6NN5 - chains A and D of the 4 polymer chains in the assembly; structure by X-ray diffraction, 2.26 A resolution.

# Chain A (and D)
Molecule: Pyruvate kinase PKLR
From: Homo sapiens
Notes: EC 2.7.1.40; chain D of this document is another copy of the same molecule, construct and numbering; everything in this record applies to it too
UniProt: P30613 (KPYR_HUMAN); residues 3-543 here correspond to UniProt positions 34-574 (UniProt number = residue number + 31)
Amino-acid sequence (543 residues; each row starts with the number of its first residue):
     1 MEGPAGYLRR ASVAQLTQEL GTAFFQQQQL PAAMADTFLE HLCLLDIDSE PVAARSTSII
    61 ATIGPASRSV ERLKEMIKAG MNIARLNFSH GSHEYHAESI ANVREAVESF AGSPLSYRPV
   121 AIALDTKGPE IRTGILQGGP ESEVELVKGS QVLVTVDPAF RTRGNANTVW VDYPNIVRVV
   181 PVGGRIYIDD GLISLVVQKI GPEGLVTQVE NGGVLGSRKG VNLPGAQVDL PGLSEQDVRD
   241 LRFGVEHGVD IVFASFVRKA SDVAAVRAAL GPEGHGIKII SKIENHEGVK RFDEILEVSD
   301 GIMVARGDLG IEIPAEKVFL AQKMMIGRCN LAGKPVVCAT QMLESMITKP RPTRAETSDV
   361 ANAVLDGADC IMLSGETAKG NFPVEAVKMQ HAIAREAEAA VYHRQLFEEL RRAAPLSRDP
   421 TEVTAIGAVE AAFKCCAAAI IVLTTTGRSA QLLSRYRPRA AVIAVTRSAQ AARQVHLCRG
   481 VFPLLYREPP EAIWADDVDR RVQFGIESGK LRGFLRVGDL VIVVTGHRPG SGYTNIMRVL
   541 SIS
Unresolved in the structure: 1-17, 111-116, 130-232 (chain D: 1-22, 112-113, 130-228)
Differences from the reference sequence: expression tag (1-2); engineered mutation His-527 (Trp558 in P30613)
Swiss-Prot annotation at these positions:
  - binding site (substrate): Arg-85, Lys-282, Gly-307, Asp-308, Thr-340
  - binding site (ATP): Asn-87 to His-90, Arg-132, Lys-219
  - binding site (K(+)): Asn-87, Ser-89, Asp-125, Thr-126
  - binding site (Mn(2+)): Glu-284, Asp-308
  - binding site (beta-D-fructose 1,6-bisphosphate): Thr-444 to Ser-449, Trp-494, Arg-501, Arg-528 to Tyr-533
  - site: Lys-282 (Transition state stabilizer)
  - modified residue (Phosphoserine): Ser-12, Ser-261
Reported in the primary citation:
  - contacts within the chain: Arg-306/Thr-340 (hydrogen bond), Pro-420/Tyr-533
  - self-association interface (contacts with another copy of this molecule); pairs are residue here / residue on that copy: His-527/Arg-538 (cation-pi contact)
  - conformationally variable residues (loop rearrangement, side-chain flip): His-527 to Tyr-533
  - mutagenesis - W527H: increased binding to PEP (citing earlier work)

# Interface between chain A and chain D
Pairs across the interface (99; chain A residue first):
  Gln-29(A) / Leu-320(D)
  Thr-37(A) / Glu-409(D)
  Thr-37(A) / Arg-412(D)
  Phe-38(A) / Glu-409(D)  hydrogen bond (backbone-side chain)
  Leu-39(A) / Gly-327(D)
  Leu-39(A) / Leu-331(D)  hydrophobic
  Leu-39(A) / Glu-409(D)  hydrogen bond (backbone-side chain)
  Leu-39(A) / Leu-410(D)  hydrophobic
  Leu-42(A) / Lys-323(D)
  Leu-42(A) / Met-324(D)
  Cys-43(A) / Met-324(D)
  Cys-43(A) / Gly-327(D)
  Cys-43(A) / Arg-328(D)  hydrogen bond (backbone-side chain)
  Cys-43(A) / Leu-331(D)  hydrophobic
  Leu-45(A) / Met-324(D)
  Asp-46(A) / Lys-290(D)  salt bridge
  Ile-47(A) / His-286(D)
  Ile-47(A) / Val-289(D)  hydrophobic
  Ile-47(A) / Ile-313(D)  hydrophobic
  Ile-47(A) / Lys-317(D)  hydrogen bond (backbone-side chain)
  Ile-47(A) / Leu-320(D)  hydrophobic
  Ile-47(A) / Ala-321(D)
  Asp-48(A) / His-286(D)  salt bridge
  Asp-48(A) / Lys-290(D)
  Glu-50(A) / Lys-317(D)  salt bridge
  His-286(A) / Ile-47(D)
  His-286(A) / Asp-48(D)  salt bridge
  Val-289(A) / Ile-47(D)  hydrophobic
  Lys-290(A) / Asp-46(D)  salt bridge
  Lys-290(A) / Asp-48(D)  salt bridge
  Arg-306(A) / Arg-354(D)  hydrogen bond (backbone-side chain)
  Gly-307(A) / Arg-354(D)  hydrogen bond (backbone-side chain)
  Gly-310(A) / Arg-354(D)
  Ile-311(A) / Arg-354(D)
  Ala-315(A) / Arg-351(D)
  Ala-315(A) / Thr-357(D)
  Glu-316(A) / Ala-392(D)
  Glu-316(A) / Ile-393(D)
  Glu-316(A) / Glu-396(D)
  Lys-317(A) / Ile-47(D)  hydrogen bond (side chain-backbone)
  Lys-317(A) / Glu-50(D)  salt bridge
  Lys-317(A) / Glu-396(D)  salt bridge
  Phe-319(A) / Ala-361(D)  hydrophobic
  Phe-319(A) / Glu-396(D)
  Phe-319(A) / Ala-397(D)  hydrophobic
  Leu-320(A) / Gln-29(D)
  Leu-320(A) / Glu-396(D)
  Leu-320(A) / Ala-400(D)  hydrophobic
  Ala-321(A) / Ile-47(D)
  Lys-323(A) / Asn-362(D)  hydrogen bond
  Lys-323(A) / Leu-365(D)
  Met-324(A) / Leu-42(D)
  Met-324(A) / Cys-43(D)
  Met-324(A) / Leu-45(D)
  Gly-327(A) / Leu-39(D)
  Gly-327(A) / Cys-43(D)
  Arg-328(A) / Cys-43(D)  hydrogen bond (side chain-backbone)
  Thr-340(A) / Arg-354(D)
  Gln-341(A) / Thr-353(D)
  Gln-341(A) / Arg-354(D)  hydrogen bond (side chain-backbone)
  Gln-341(A) / Ala-355(D)
  Met-342(A) / Ala-355(D)
  Arg-351(A) / Ala-315(D)
  Thr-353(A) / Gln-341(D)
  Arg-354(A) / Arg-306(D)  hydrogen bond (side chain-backbone)
  Arg-354(A) / Gly-307(D)  hydrogen bond (side chain-backbone)
  Arg-354(A) / Gly-310(D)
  Arg-354(A) / Ile-311(D)
  Arg-354(A) / Thr-340(D)
  Arg-354(A) / Gln-341(D)  hydrogen bond (backbone-side chain)
  Ala-355(A) / Gln-341(D)
  Ala-355(A) / Met-342(D)
  Ala-355(A) / Ala-355(D)
  Ala-355(A) / Glu-356(D)
  Ala-355(A) / Asp-359(D)
  Glu-356(A) / Ala-355(D)
  Thr-357(A) / Ala-315(D)
  Ser-358(A) / Asp-359(D)  hydrogen bond
  Asp-359(A) / Ala-355(D)
  Asp-359(A) / Ser-358(D)  hydrogen bond
  Ala-361(A) / Phe-319(D)  hydrophobic
  Asn-362(A) / Lys-323(D)  hydrogen bond
  Asn-362(A) / Asn-362(D)
  Leu-365(A) / Lys-323(D)
  Ala-392(A) / Glu-316(D)
  Ile-393(A) / Glu-316(D)
  Glu-396(A) / Glu-316(D)
  Glu-396(A) / Lys-317(D)  salt bridge
  Glu-396(A) / Phe-319(D)
  Glu-396(A) / Leu-320(D)
  Ala-397(A) / Phe-319(D)  hydrophobic
  Ala-400(A) / Leu-320(D)  hydrophobic
  Gln-405(A) / Gln-405(D)  hydrogen bond
  Glu-409(A) / Thr-37(D)
  Glu-409(A) / Phe-38(D)  hydrogen bond (side chain-backbone)
  Glu-409(A) / Leu-39(D)  hydrogen bond (side chain-backbone)
  Leu-410(A) / Leu-39(D)  hydrophobic
  Arg-412(A) / Asp-36(D)
  Arg-412(A) / Thr-37(D)
Other interface residues (no listed pair), chain A (54 interface residues in all): Pro-51, Ile-313, Glu-344
Other interface residues (no listed pair), chain D (57 interface residues in all): Pro-51, Glu-344, Pro-352

# In short
54 residues of chain A and 57 residues of chain D are in contact; the contacts include 19 hydrogen bonds and 9
salt bridges. Among the polar pairs are Asp-46(A)/Lys-290(D), Asp-48(A)/His-286(D) and Glu-50(A)/Lys-317(D).
The paper reports that W527H of chain A increases binding to PEP; conformational variability at His-527(A).
Chain A and chain D are both Pyruvate kinase PKLR (Homo sapiens); the structure, The structure of human liver
pyruvate kinase, hLPYK-W527H, was determined by X-ray diffraction (same publication as 6NN4, 6NN7 and 6NN8).
